Entry 1GYE (X-ray diffraction, 2.50 A resolution); this record covers chain B.

# Chain B
Protein: Arabinan endo-1,5-alpha-L-arabinosidase A
From: Cellvibrio cellulosa
Notes: EC 3.2.1.99
Sequence (315 residues; numbered 32 to 346; the number before each row is that of its first residue):
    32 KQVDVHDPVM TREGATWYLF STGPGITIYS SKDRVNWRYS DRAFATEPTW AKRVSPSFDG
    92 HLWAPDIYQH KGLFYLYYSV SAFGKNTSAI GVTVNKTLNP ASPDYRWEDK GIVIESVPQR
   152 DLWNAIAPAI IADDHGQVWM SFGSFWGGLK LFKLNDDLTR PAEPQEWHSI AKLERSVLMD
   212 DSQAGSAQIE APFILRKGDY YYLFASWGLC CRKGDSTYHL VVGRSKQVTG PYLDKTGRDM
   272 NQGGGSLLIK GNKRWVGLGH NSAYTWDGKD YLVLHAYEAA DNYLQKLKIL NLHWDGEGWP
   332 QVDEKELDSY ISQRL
Disulfides: Cys-241/Cys-242

# Summary
Chain B is Arabinan endo-1,5-alpha-L-arabinosidase A (Cellvibrio cellulosa); the structure, Structure of
Cellvibrio cellulosa alpha-L-arabinanase complexed with Arabinohexaose, was determined by X-ray diffraction
(same publication as 1GYD and 1GYH).
